1T6U - chains A and F of the 6 polymer chains in the assembly; structure by X-ray diffraction, 1.30 A resolution.

# Chain A (and F)
Molecule: Superoxide dismutase [Ni]
Organism: Streptomyces coelicolor
Notes: EC 1.15.1.1; chain F of this document is another copy of the same molecule, construct and numbering; everything in this record applies to it too
UniProtKB: P80735 (SODN_STRCO); residues 1-117 here correspond to UniProt positions 15-131 (UniProt number = residue number + 14)
Sequence (117 residues; numbered 1 to 117; the number before each row is that of its first residue):
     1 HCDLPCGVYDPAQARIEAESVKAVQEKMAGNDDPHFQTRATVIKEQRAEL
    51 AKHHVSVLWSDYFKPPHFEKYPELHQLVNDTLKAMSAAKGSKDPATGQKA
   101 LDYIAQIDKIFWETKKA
Sequence notes: engineered mutation M85 (Leu99 in P80735)
Metal / ion sites: Ni2+: H1, C2, C6
UniProt features mapped onto this chain:
  - binding site (Ni(2+)): H1, C2, C6

# Chain A / chain F interface
Contacting residue pairs - 38 pairs, chain A then chain F:
  D3(A) - K52(F)  salt bridge
  D3(A) - S86(F)  hydrogen bond
  D3(A) - K89(F)  salt bridge
  E49(A) - H53(F)
  K52(A) - D3(F)  salt bridge
  K52(A) - D61(F)  salt bridge
  H53(A) - E49(F)
  S56(A) - S56(F)  hydrogen bond
  W59(A) - W59(F)  hydrophobic
  W59(A) - H75(F)
  W59(A) - V78(F)  hydrophobic
  W59(A) - N79(F)  hydrogen bond (backbone-side chain)
  W59(A) - L82(F)  hydrophobic
  W59(A) - K83(F)
  S60(A) - K52(F)
  S60(A) - N79(F)
  S60(A) - L82(F)
  S60(A) - K83(F)  hydrogen bond (backbone-side chain)
  D61(A) - K52(F)  salt bridge
  D61(A) - S86(F)
  F63(A) - K83(F)  hydrogen bond (backbone-side chain)
  F68(A) - N79(F)
  H75(A) - W59(F)
  H75(A) - H75(F)
  H75(A) - Q76(F)  hydrogen bond
  Q76(A) - H75(F)  hydrogen bond
  V78(A) - W59(F)  hydrophobic
  N79(A) - W59(F)  hydrogen bond (side chain-backbone)
  N79(A) - S60(F)
  N79(A) - F68(F)
  L82(A) - W59(F)  hydrophobic
  L82(A) - S60(F)
  K83(A) - W59(F)
  K83(A) - S60(F)  hydrogen bond (side chain-backbone)
  K83(A) - F63(F)  hydrogen bond (side chain-backbone)
  S86(A) - D3(F)  hydrogen bond
  S86(A) - D61(F)
  K89(A) - D3(F)  salt bridge
Other interface residues (no listed pair), chain A (21 interface residues in all): E45, K64, P65
Other interface residues (no listed pair), chain F (20 interface residues in all): E45, K64

# Summary
21 residues of chain A face 20 of chain F across their interface, with 11 hydrogen bonds and 6 salt bridges.
Among the polar pairs are D3(A)-K52(F), D3(A)-K89(F) and K52(A)-D61(F). Curated annotation (UniProt) lists 3
Ni2+-binding residues on chain A.
Chain A and chain F are both Superoxide dismutase [Ni] (Streptomyces coelicolor); the structure, Nickel
Superoxide Dismutase (NiSOD) Native 1.30 A Structure, was determined by X-ray diffraction (same publication as
1T6I and 1T6Q).
